PDB entry 4GNF | X-ray diffraction, 1.55 A resolution | chains A and C

[Chain A]
Name: Histone-lysine N-methyltransferase NSD3
Organism: Homo sapiens
Notes: EC 2.1.1.43
Reference sequence: Q9BZ95 (NSD3_HUMAN); numbering as in UniProt (aligned over 1310-1413)
Sequence (107 residues; each row starts with the number of its first residue):
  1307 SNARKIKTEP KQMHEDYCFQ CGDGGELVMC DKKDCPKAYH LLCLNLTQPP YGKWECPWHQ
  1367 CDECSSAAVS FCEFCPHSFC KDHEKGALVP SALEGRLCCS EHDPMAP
Unresolved in the structure: 1307-1317
Sequence notes: expression tag (1307-1309)
Ion coordination: Zn2+ site 1: Cys1324, Cys1327, His1346, Cys1349; Zn2+ site 2: Cys1336, Cys1341, Cys1362, His1365; Zn2+ site 3: Cys1367, Cys1370, Cys1386, His1389; Zn2+ site 4: Cys1378, Cys1381, Cys1405, His1408
Reported in the primary citation:
  - conformationally variable residues (side-chain flip): Asp1329
  - mutagenesis - D1322A/D1329A/D1337A: abolished binding to Histone H3.3 (chain C)
  - specificity-determining residues: Tyr1323
  - mutagenesis - Y1323E (Kd 0.35 mm): decreased binding to H31-15K9me3
  - mutagenesis - D1322A, Y1323A, D1329A, D1337A: decreased binding to Histone H3.3 (chain C)

[Chain C]
Name: Histone H3.3
Reference sequence: P84243 (H33_HUMAN); residues 1-15 here correspond to UniProt positions 2-16 (UniProt number = residue number + 1)
Sequence (15 residues; each row starts with the number of its first residue):
     1 ARTKQTARKS TGGKA
Unresolved in the structure: 10-15

[Chain A / chain C interface]
Residue-residue contacts - 31 pairs, chain A then chain C:
  His1320(A) - Lys4(C)  hydrogen bond (backbone-side chain)
  Glu1321(A) - Lys4(C)  hydrogen bond (backbone-side chain)
  Asp1322(A) - Lys4(C)  salt bridge
  Asp1322(A) - Thr6(C)  hydrogen bond (backbone-side chain)
  Tyr1323(A) - Lys9(C)
  Gly1328(A) - Lys9(C)  hydrogen bond (backbone-side chain)
  Asp1329(A) - Arg8(C)  salt bridge
  Asp1329(A) - Lys9(C)  hydrogen bond (side chain-backbone)
  Gly1330(A) - Thr6(C)
  Gly1330(A) - Ala7(C)
  Gly1330(A) - Arg8(C)  hydrogen bond (backbone-side chain)
  Gly1331(A) - Lys4(C)
  Gly1331(A) - Gln5(C)
  Gly1331(A) - Thr6(C)  hydrogen bond (backbone-backbone)
  Glu1332(A) - Lys4(C)
  Glu1332(A) - Gln5(C)
  Leu1333(A) - Thr3(C)
  Leu1333(A) - Lys4(C)  hydrogen bond (backbone-backbone)
  Leu1333(A) - Thr6(C)
  Val1334(A) - Ala1(C)  hydrophobic
  Val1334(A) - Arg2(C)
  Val1334(A) - Thr3(C)
  Met1335(A) - Arg2(C)  hydrogen bond (backbone-backbone)
  Met1335(A) - Thr3(C)
  Met1335(A) - Lys4(C)
  Asp1337(A) - Ala1(C)
  His1346(A) - Arg8(C)
  Pro1356(A) - Ala1(C)  hydrogen bond (backbone-backbone)
  Tyr1357(A) - Ala1(C)
  Gly1358(A) - Ala1(C)  hydrogen bond (backbone-backbone)
  Trp1360(A) - Ala1(C)  hydrophobic
Interface residues without a listed pair, chain A (20 interface residues in all): Pro1355, Lys1359
The authors on this interface:
  - residue pairs: Asp1322(A)-Lys4(C) (hydrogen bond), Gly1328(A)-Lys9(C) (backbone contact), Asp1329(A)-Lys9(C) (backbone contact), Asp1329(A)-Arg8(C)

[Summary]
Chain A and chain C form an interface of 20 and 9 residues respectively; the contacts include 11 hydrogen
bonds and 2 salt bridges. Polar pairs include Asp1322(A)-Lys4(C), Asp1329(A)-Arg8(C) and His1320(A)-Lys4(C).
The authors report a hydrogen bond between Asp1322(A) and Lys4(C); backbone contacts between Gly1328(A) and
Lys9(C) and Asp1329(A) and Lys9(C); a contact between Asp1329(A) and Arg8(C). From the paper: D1322A, Y1323A
and D1329A of chain A, among others, reduce binding to Histone H3.3 (chain C); the specificity determinant
Tyr1323(A); 6 substitutions were tested in all.
Here chain A is Histone-lysine N-methyltransferase NSD3 (Homo sapiens) and chain C is Histone H3.3. Entry 4GNF
(Crystal Structure of NSD3 tandem PHD5-C5HCH domains complexed with H3 peptide 1-15) was determined by X-ray
diffraction, deposited together with 4GND, 4GNE and 4GNG.
